8DN3 - chains D and E of the 5 polymer chains in the assembly; structure by electron microscopy, 3.55 A resolution.

== Chain D ==
Name: Glycine receptor subunit alpha-1
Organism: Homo sapiens
UniProtKB: P23415 (GLRA1_HUMAN); aligned to UniProt positions 29-395 over residues 1-428 (the alignment contains insertions or deletions, so no single offset holds)
Amino-acid sequence (367 residues; row label = number of the first residue in the row; note: 61 numbers in that range are skipped by the numbering (no residue carries them; nothing is unmodelled there)):
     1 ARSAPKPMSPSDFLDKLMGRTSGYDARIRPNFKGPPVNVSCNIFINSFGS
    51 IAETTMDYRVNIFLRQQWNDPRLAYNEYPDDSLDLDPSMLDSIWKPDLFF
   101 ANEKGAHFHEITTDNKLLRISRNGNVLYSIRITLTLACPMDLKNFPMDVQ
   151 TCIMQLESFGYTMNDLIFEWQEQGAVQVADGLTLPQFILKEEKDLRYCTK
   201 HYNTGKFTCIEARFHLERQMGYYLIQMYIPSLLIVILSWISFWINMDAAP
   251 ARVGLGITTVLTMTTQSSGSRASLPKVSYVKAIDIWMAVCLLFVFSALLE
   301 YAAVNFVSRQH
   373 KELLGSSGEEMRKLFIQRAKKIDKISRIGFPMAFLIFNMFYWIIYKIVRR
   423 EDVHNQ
Not modelled in the structure: 1-8, 373-383, 420-428
Disulfides: Cys138-Cys152, Cys198-Cys209
Covalent attachments: N-acetylglucosamine (NAG) linked to Asn38
Construct notes: conflict Gly377 (Ser406 in P23415), Ser378 (Lys407 in P23415), Gly380 (Pro409 in P23415)
Curated features (UniProtKB/Swiss-Prot):
  - binding site (glycine): Arg65, Ser129, Thr204
  - binding site (Zn(2+)): Glu192, Asp194, His215
  - binding site (strychnine): Tyr202 to Phe207
  - site: Leu261 (Important for obstruction of the ion pore in the closed conformation)
  - glycosylation: Asn38 (N-linked (GlcNAc...) asparagine)
From the paper describing this entry:
  - mutagenesis - A251C/A302C: unchanged signaling
  - disease-associated variants - R271L, R271P, R271Q: decreased signaling (citing earlier work)
  - mutagenesis - A251C/V253C: decreased signaling in response to hydrogen peroxide

== Chain E ==
Name: Glycine receptor subunit beta, Green fluorescent protein, Glycine receptor beta
Organism: Homo sapiens
UniProtKB: chimeric construct of P48167, P42212, A0A2K6CAQ3: residues 3-333 from P48167 (GLRB_HUMAN) positions 25-355 (UniProt number = residue number + 22); residues 333-342 from P42212 positions 1-238 (offset varies); residues 342-475 from A0A2K6CAQ3 positions 379-480 (UniProt number = residue number + 5)
Amino-acid sequence (680 residues; row label = number of the first residue in the row; note: 109 numbers in that range are skipped by the numbering (no residue carries them; nothing is unmodelled there); a row labelled like 333A-333Z holds insertion residues (333A, then the next letters in order)):
     3 KSSKKGKGKKKQYLCPSQQSAEDLARVPANSTSNILNRLLVSYDPRIRPN
    53 FKGIPVDVVVNIFINSFGSIQETTMDYRVNIFLRQKWNDPRLKLPSDFRG
   103 SDALTVDPTMYKCLWKPDLFFANEKSANFHDVTQENILLFIFRDGDVLVS
   153 MRLSITLSCPLDLTLFPMDTQRCKMQLESFGYTTDDLRFIWQSGDPVQLE
   203 KIALPQFDIKKEDIEYGNCTKYYKGTGYYTCVEVIFTLRRQVGFYMMGVY
   253 APTLLIVVLSWLSFWINPDASAARVPLGIFSVLSLASECTTLAAELPKVS
   303 YVKALDVWLIACLLFGFASLVEYAVVQVMLN
333A-333Z GGSSAAAVSKGEELFTGVVPILVELD
334A-334Z GDVNGHKFSVSGEGEGDATYGKLTLK
335A-335Z FICTTGKLPVPWPTLVTTFSYGVQCF
336A-336Z SRYPDHMKQHDFFKSAMPEGYVQERT
337A-337Z IFFKDDGNYKTRAEVKFEGDTLVNRI
338A-338Z ELKGIDFKEDGNILGHKLEYNYNSHN
339A-339Z VYIMADKQKNGIKVNFKIRHNIEDGS
340A-340Z VQLADHYQQNTPIGDGPVLLPDNHYL
341A-341Z STQSALSKDPNEKRDHMVLLEFVTAA
342A-342Z GITHGMDELYKSGSGSGVGETRCKKV
343A-343Z CTSKSDLRSNDFSIVGSLPRDFELSN
344A-344Z YDCYGKPIEVNNGLGKSQAKNNKKPP
345A-345D PAKP
   443 VIPTAAKRIDLYARALFPFCFLFFNVIYWSIYL
Not modelled in the structure: 3-32, 333A-333Z, 334A-334Z, 335A-335Z, 336A-336Z, 337A-337Z, 338A-338Z, 339A-339Z, 340A-340Z, 341A-341Z, 342A-342Z, 343A-343Z, 344A-344Z, 345A-345D
Disulfides: Cys161-Cys175
Covalent attachments: N-acetylglucosamine (NAG) linked to Asn220
Construct notes: linker (333A-333G, 342L-342M); conflict Val333H (Met1 in P42212), Gly342O (Thr380 in A0A2K6CAQ3), Ser342P (Leu381 in A0A2K6CAQ3), Gly342Q (Gln382 in A0A2K6CAQ3)
Curated features (UniProtKB/Swiss-Prot):
  - binding site (glycine): Arg86, Ser152, Thr228
  - site: Leu285 (Important for obstruction of the ion pore in the closed conformation)
  - glycosylation (N-linked (GlcNAc...) asparagine): Asn32, Asn220
  - modified residue: Tyr335U (Z: -2,3-didehydrotyrosine)
  - cross-link: Ser335T (5-imidazolinone (Ser-Gly))

== How chain D and chain E interact ==
Pairs across the interface (67):
  Arg27(D) - Asp109(E)  salt bridge
  Ile28(D) - Thr34(E)
  Thr54(D) - Ser71(E)  hydrogen bond (backbone-side chain)
  Lys95(D) - Gln136(E)
  Asp97(D) - Gln136(E)
  Leu98(D) - Thr135(E)  hydrogen bond (backbone-side chain)
  Phe99(D) - Phe84(E)  hydrophobic
  Phe99(D) - Val134(E)  hydrophobic
  Phe99(D) - Arg154(E)
  Phe100(D) - Val134(E)  hydrophobic
  Phe100(D) - Arg154(E)
  Glu103(D) - His132(E)  salt bridge
  Glu103(D) - Val134(E)
  Glu103(D) - Asn138(E)
  Glu103(D) - Arg154(E)  salt bridge
  Lys104(D) - Ser68(E)
  Gly105(D) - His132(E)
  Phe108(D) - Val134(E)
  Phe108(D) - Thr135(E)
  Pro139(D) - Ala205(E)  hydrophobic
  Phe159(D) - Phe84(E)  hydrophobic
  Phe159(D) - Asn138(E)
  Phe159(D) - Ser152(E)
  Gly160(D) - Leu140(E)
  Ala249(D) - Ala275(E)
  Pro250(D) - Ala274(E)
  Pro250(D) - Ala275(E)
  Val253(D) - Ala275(E)
  Val253(D) - Leu279(E)  hydrophobic
  Ile257(D) - Leu279(E)  hydrophobic
  Ile257(D) - Phe282(E)  hydrophobic
  Val260(D) - Ile258(E)  hydrophobic
  Val260(D) - Leu261(E)  hydrophobic
  Leu261(D) - Phe282(E)  hydrophobic
  Leu261(D) - Leu285(E)  hydrophobic
  Leu261(D) - Ser286(E)
  Thr264(D) - Ser286(E)
  Thr265(D) - Ser289(E)
  Ser268(D) - Thr293(E)
  Arg271(D) - Phe246(E)
  Arg271(D) - Gly250(E)  hydrogen bond (side chain-backbone)
  Lys276(D) - Gln208(E)
  Val277(D) - Pro207(E)
  Val277(D) - Phe246(E)
  Ser278(D) - Pro207(E)  hydrogen bond (backbone-backbone)
  Ser278(D) - Gln208(E)
  Ser278(D) - Gln243(E)  hydrogen bond (side chain-backbone)
  Ser278(D) - Gly245(E)
  Ser278(D) - Phe246(E)  hydrogen bond (backbone-backbone)
  Tyr279(D) - Gln243(E)
  Val280(D) - Gly245(E)
  Val280(D) - Met249(E)  hydrophobic
  Lys281(D) - Phe246(E)
  Asp284(D) - Phe246(E)
  Ile285(D) - Met249(E)  hydrophobic
  Leu291(D) - Leu257(E)  hydrophobic
  Phe295(D) - Leu257(E)
  Phe295(D) - Val260(E)  hydrophobic
  Phe295(D) - Leu261(E)  hydrophobic
  Leu298(D) - Leu261(E)  hydrophobic
  Leu298(D) - Leu264(E)  hydrophobic
  Leu299(D) - Leu264(E)  hydrophobic
  Ala302(D) - Leu264(E)  hydrophobic
  Phe306(D) - Trp267(E)
  Arg309(D) - Trp267(E)  hydrogen bond (side chain-backbone)
  Arg309(D) - Ile268(E)
  Arg309(D) - Asn269(E)
Other interface residues (no listed pair), chain D (54 interface residues in all): Asp25, Lys33, Glu53, Met56, Pro96, Ala101, Ala106, Tyr128, Ile130, Ile132, Leu134, Tyr202, Ala288, Asn305
Other interface residues (no listed pair), chain E (55 interface residues in all): Ser35, Phe65, Asn67, Gly70, Arg80, Gly102, Asp133, Ile139, Lys203, Ile204, Arg242, Val244, Tyr247, Pro254, Pro278, Ser283, Glu290, Glu297

== Overview ==
The interface between chain D and chain E involves 54 residues on one side and 55 on the other, with 7
hydrogen bonds and 3 salt bridges. Among the polar pairs are Arg27(D)-Asp109(E), Glu103(D)-His132(E) and
Glu103(D)-Arg154(E). From the paper: R271L, R271P and R271Q of chain D reduce signaling; A251C/V253C of chain
D reduce signaling in response to hydrogen peroxide.
Chain D is Glycine receptor subunit alpha-1 and chain E is Glycine receptor subunit beta, Green fluorescent
protein, Glycine receptor beta, both from Homo sapiens; the structure, Cryo-EM structure of human Glycine
Receptor alpha1-beta heteromer, apo state, was determined by electron microscopy, deposited together with
8DN2, 8DN4 and 8DN5.
